Entry 9K0Z (electron microscopy, 4.70 A resolution (low resolution: residue-level contacts below are approximate; hydrogen-bond / salt-bridge calls are withheld)); this record covers chains t and h of the 58 polymer chains in the assembly.

Chain t:
Protein: Large ribosomal subunit protein uL16
Source organism: Mycolicibacterium smegmatis MC2 155
UniProtKB: A0QSD8 (RL16_MYCS2); residues 1-136 here = UniProt positions 1-136
Amino-acid sequence (136 residues; row label = number of the first residue in the row):
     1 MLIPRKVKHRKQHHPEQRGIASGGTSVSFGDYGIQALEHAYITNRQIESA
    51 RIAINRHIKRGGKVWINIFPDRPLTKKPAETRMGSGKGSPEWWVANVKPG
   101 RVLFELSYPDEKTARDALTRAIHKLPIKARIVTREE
Metal / ion sites: Mg2+: Leu125, Ile127

Chain h:
Molecule: 23S ribosomal RNA
Source organism: Mycolicibacterium smegmatis MC2 155
Sequence (3127 nucleotides; numbered -2 to 3124; the number before each row is that of its first residue; numbers below 1 keep their minus sign (U-2 is residue -2)):
    -2 UUGUAAGUGUUUAAGGGCGCAUGGUGGAUGCCUUGGCACUGGGAGCCGAU
    48 GAAGGACGUAGGAGGCUGCGAUAAGCCUCGGGGAGCUGUCAACCGAGCGU
    98 UGAUCCGAGGAUGUCCGAAUGGGGAAACCCGGCACGAGUGAUGUCGUGUC
   148 ACCAGGCGCUGAAUAUAUAGGCGUCUGGGGGGAACGCGGGGAAGUGAAAC
   198 AUCUCAGUACCCGUAGGAAGAGAAAACAAAAUGUGAUUCCGUGAGUAGUG
   248 GCGAGCGAAAGCGGAGGAUGGCUAAACCGUAUGCAUGUGAUACCGGGUAG
   298 GGGUUGUGUGUGCGGGGUUGUGGGACCUAUCUUUCCGGCUCUACCUGGCU
   348 GGAGGGCAGUGAGAAAAUGUUGUGGUUAGCGGAAAUGGCUUGGGAUGGCC
   398 UGCCGUAGACGGUGAGAGCCCGGUACGUGAAAACCCGACGUCUGUCUUGA
   448 UGGUGUUCCCGAGUAGCAGCGGGCCCGUGGAAUCUGCUGUGAAUCUGCCG
   498 GGACCACCCGGUAAGCCUGAAUACUUCCCAGUGACCGAUAGCGGAUUAGU
   548 ACCGUGAGGGAAUGGUGAAAAGUACCCCGGGAGGGGAGUGAAAGAGUACC
   598 UGAAACCGUGCGCUUACAAUCCGUCAGAGCCCUCGACGUGUCGUGGGGUG
   648 AUGGCGUGCCUUUUGAAGAAUGAGCCUGCGAGUCAGGGACAUGUCGCGAG
   698 GUUAACCCGGGUGGGGUAGCCGCAGCGAAAGCGAGUCUGAAUAGGGCGUA
   748 UCCACACAAGAGUGUGUGGUGUAGUGGUGUGUUCUGGACCCGAAGCGGAG
   798 UGAUCUACCCAUGGCCAGGGUGAAGCGCGGGUAAGACCGCGUGGAGGCCC
   848 GAACCCACUUAGGUUGAAGACUGAGGGGAUGAGCUGUGGGUAGGGGUGAA
   898 AGGCCAAUCAAACUCCGUGAUAGCUGGUUCUCCCCGAAAUGCAUUUAGGU
   948 GCAGCGUCGCAUGUUUCUUGCCGGAGGUAGAGCUACUGGAUGGCCGAUGG
   998 GCCCCACAGGGUUACUGACGUCAGCCAAACUCCGAAUGCCGGUAAGUCCA
  1048 AGAGUGCGGCAGUGAGACGGCGGGGGAUAAGCUCCGUGCGUCGAGAGGGA
  1098 AACAGCCCAGAUCGCCGGCUAAGGCCCCUAAGCGUGUGCUAAGUGGAAAA
  1148 GGAUGUGCAGUCGCGAAGACAACCAGGAGGUUGGCUUAGAAGCAGCCACC
  1198 CUUGAAAGAGUGCGUAAUAGCUCACUGGUCAAGUGAUUGUGCGCCGAUAA
  1248 UGUAGCGGGGCUCAAGCACACCGCCGAAGCCGCGGCAGCCAACGUGUUGG
  1298 CUGGGUAGGGGAGCGUCCUGCAUCCGGUGAAGCCGCCGAGUGAUCGAGUG
  1348 GUGGAGGGUGUGGGAGUGAGAAUGCAGGCAUGAGUAGCGAUUAGGCAAGU
  1398 GAGAACCUUGCCCGCCGAAAGACCAAGGGUUCCUGGGCCAGGCCAGUCCG
  1448 CCCAGGGUGAGUCGGGACCUAAGGCGAGGCCGACAGGCGUAGUCGAUGGA
  1498 CAACGGGUUGAUAUUCCCGUACCCGUGUAUGUGCGUCCAUGAUGAAUCAG
  1548 CGGUACUAACCAUCCAAAACCACCGUGACCGCACCUUUCGGGGUGUGGCG
  1598 UUGGUGGGGCUGCAUGGGACCUUCGUUGGUAGUAGUCAAGCGAUGGGGUG
  1648 ACGCAGGAAGGUAGCCGUACCGGUCAGUGGUAAUACCGGGGUAAGCCUGU
  1698 AGGGAGUCAGAUAGGUAAAUCCGUCUGGCAUAUAUCCUGAGAGGUGAUGC
  1748 AUAGCCGAGUGAGGCGAAUUCGGUGAUCCUAUGCUGCCGAGAAAAGCCUC
  1798 UAGCGAGGACAUACACGGCCCGUACCCCAAACCAACACAGGUGGUCAGGU
  1848 AGAGAAUACUAAGGCGUACGAGUGAACUAUGGUUAAGGAACUCGGCAAAA
  1898 UGCCCCCGUAACUUCGGGAGAAGGGGGACCCACAUGGCGUGUAAGCCUUU
  1948 ACGGCCCAAGCGUGAGUGGGUGGCACAAACCAGUGAGAAGCGACUGUUUA
  1998 CUAAAAACACAGGUCCGUGCGAAGUCGCAAGACGAUGUAUACGGACUGAC
  2048 GCCUGCCCGGUGCUGGAAGGUUAAGAGGACCCGUUAACUCCCUUUGGGGG
  2098 UGAAGCGGAGAAUUUAAGCCCCAGUAAACGGCGGUGGUAACUAUAACCAU
  2148 CCUAAGGUAGCGAAAUUCCUUGUCGGGUAAGUUCCGACCUGCACGAAUGG
  2198 CGUAACGACUUCUCAACUGUCUCAACCAUAGACUCGGCGAAAUUGCACUA
  2248 CGAGUAAAGAUGCUCGUUACGCGCGGCAGGACGAAAAGACCCCGGGACCU
  2298 UCACUACAACUUGGUAUUGGUGCUCGAUACGGUUUGUGUAGGAUAGGUGG
  2348 GAGACUGUGAAGCUCACACGCCAGUGUGGGUGGAGUCGUUGUUGAAAUAC
  2398 CACUCUGAUCGUAUUGGGCCUCUAACCUCGGACCGUAUAUCCGGUUCAGG
  2448 GACAGUGCCUGGUGGGUAGUUUAACUGGGGCGGUUGCCUCCUAAAAUGUA
  2498 ACGGAGGCGCCCAAAGGUUCCCUCAACCUGGACGGCAAUCAGGUGUUGAG
  2548 UGUAAGUGCACAAGGGAGCUUGACUGCGAGACGGACAUGUCGAGCAGGGA
  2598 CGAAAGUCGGGACUAGUGAUCCGGCACCUCUGAGUGGAAGGGGUGUCGCU
  2648 CAACGGAUAAAAGGUACCCCGGGGAUAACAGGCUGAUCUUCCCCAAGAGU
  2698 CCAUAUCGACGGGAUGGUUUGGCACCUCGAUGUCGGCUCGUCGCAUCCUG
  2748 GGGCUGGAGCAGGUCCCAAGGGUUGGGCUGUUCGCCCAUUAAAGCGGCAC
  2798 GCGAGCUGGGUUUAGAACGUCGUGAGACAGUUCGGUCUCUAUCCGCCGCG
  2848 CGCGUCAGAAGCUUGAGGAAACCUGUCCCUAGUACGAGAGGACCGGGACG
  2898 GACGAACCUCUGGUAUACCAGUUGUCCCACCAGGGGCACGGCUGGAUAGC
  2948 CACGUUCGGACAGGAUAACCGCUGAAAGCAUCUAAGCGGGAAACCUCUUC
  2998 CAAGACCAGGCUUCUCACCCUCUAGGAGGGAUAAGGCCCCCCGCAGACCA
  3048 CGGGAUUGAUAGACCAGACCUGGAAGCCUAGUAAUAGGUGCAGGGAACUG
  3098 GCACUAACCGGCCGAAAACUUACAACA
Not modelled in the structure: -2 to 1, 1562-1609, 3121-3124
Metal / ion sites: Mg2+ site 1: A1876 (shared with 1 residue of chain j); Mg2+ site 2: U2058, G2059, U2122
Small-molecule neighbours: phenylalanine (PHE): G2285, C2287, A2675, U2730, U2809

How chain t and chain h interact:
Contacting residue pairs - 89 pairs, chain t then chain h:
  Pro4(t) - G986(h)
  Pro4(t) - A987(h)
  Arg5(t) - A987(h)
  Lys6(t) - G986(h)
  Lys8(t) - U984(h)
  Lys8(t) - C1027(h)
  His9(t) - A1026(h)
  His9(t) - C1027(h)
  Lys11(t) - A1025(h)
  Lys11(t) - A1026(h)
  Lys11(t) - G2501(h)
  Lys11(t) - A2502(h)
  Gln12(t) - A1025(h)
  His13(t) - A1025(h)
  His13(t) - G1071(h)
  His13(t) - G1072(h)
  His13(t) - U2489(h)
  His14(t) - U1075(h)
  Pro15(t) - U1075(h)
  Glu16(t) - G1070(h)
  Gln17(t) - U1075(h)
  Arg18(t) - A976(h)
  Arg18(t) - G977(h)
  Ser22(t) - A978(h)
  Gly23(t) - C1022(h)
  Gly24(t) - G1021(h)
  Gly24(t) - C1022(h)
  Ser28(t) - A1020(h)
  Ser28(t) - G1021(h)
  Phe29(t) - U988(h)
  Phe29(t) - A1020(h)
  Tyr41(t) - U1075(h)
  Arg45(t) - G2708(h)
  Gln46(t) - G2708(h)
  Gln46(t) - G2709(h)
  Ser49(t) - C2707(h)
  Ser49(t) - G2708(h)
  Arg56(t) - A2693(h)
  Lys63(t) - G989(h)
  Lys63(t) - G990(h)
  Trp65(t) - G989(h)
  Phe69(t) - A987(h)
  Asp71(t) - G986(h)
  Arg72(t) - A1024(h)
  Leu74(t) - U1075(h)
  Thr75(t) - A1074(h)
  Lys76(t) - A1074(h)
  Lys77(t) - G1073(h)
  Lys77(t) - A1074(h)
  Glu80(t) - U2717(h)
  Glu80(t) - G2718(h)
  Thr81(t) - G2719(h)
  Arg82(t) - G2475(h)
  Arg82(t) - G2719(h)
  Arg82(t) - C2720(h)
  Met83(t) - G1072(h)
  Met83(t) - G1073(h)
  Met83(t) - A1076(h)
  Met83(t) - A1077(h)
  Met83(t) - G2474(h)
  Met83(t) - G2719(h)
  Met83(t) - C2720(h)
  Gly84(t) - G2474(h)
  Gly84(t) - C2499(h)
  Gly84(t) - G2500(h)
  Ser85(t) - C2499(h)
  Ser85(t) - G2500(h)
  Gly86(t) - C2499(h)
  Gly86(t) - G2500(h)
  Gly86(t) - G2501(h)
  Lys87(t) - G1072(h)
  Lys87(t) - G1073(h)
  Lys87(t) - G2500(h)
  Lys87(t) - G2501(h)
  Gly88(t) - G1073(h)
  Arg101(t) - C1022(h)
  Arg120(t) - A2692(h)
  His123(t) - G1148(h)
  His123(t) - C2691(h)
  His123(t) - G2708(h)
  Lys124(t) - C2691(h)
  Lys124(t) - C2707(h)
  Lys124(t) - G2708(h)
  Lys124(t) - G2709(h)
  Leu125(t) - G2709(h)
  Pro126(t) - G2709(h)
  Pro126(t) - G2710(h)
  Lys128(t) - A1147(h)
  Lys128(t) - G1148(h)
Also at the interface, not in a pair above, chain t (50 interface residues in all): Ile66, Trp92
Also at the interface, not in a pair above, chain h (51 interface residues in all): G979, G985, C1023, G1149, C2690, G2694, A2706

Overview:
50 residues of chain t face 51 of chain h across their interface. Ligands of chain h: phenylalanine. Leu125(t)
and Ile127(t) coordinate Mg2+. U2058(h), G2059(h) and U2122(h) form the Mg2+ site 2.
Chain t is Large ribosomal subunit protein uL16 and chain h is 23S ribosomal RNA, both from Mycolicibacterium
smegmatis MC2 155; the structure, EF-G2 bound 70S ribosome complex of M. smegmatis, was determined by electron
microscopy (same publication as 9K10).
